PDB entry 9K2D | X-ray diffraction, 1.98 A resolution | chains D and E of the 14 polymer chains in the assembly

# Chain D (and E)
Name: ATP-dependent Clp protease proteolytic subunit
Organism: Staphylococcus aureus subsp. aureus Mu3
Notes: EC 3.4.21.92; chain E of this document is another copy of the same molecule, construct and numbering; everything in this record applies to it too
UniProtKB: A7WZR9 (CLPP_STAA1); residues 1-195 here = UniProt positions 1-195
Chain sequence (201 residues; row label = number of the first residue in the row):
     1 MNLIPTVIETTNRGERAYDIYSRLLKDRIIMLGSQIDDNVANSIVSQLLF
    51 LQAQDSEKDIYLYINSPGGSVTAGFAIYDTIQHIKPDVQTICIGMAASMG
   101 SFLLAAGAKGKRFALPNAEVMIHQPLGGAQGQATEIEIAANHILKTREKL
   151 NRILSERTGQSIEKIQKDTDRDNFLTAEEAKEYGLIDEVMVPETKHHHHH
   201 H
Not modelled in the structure: 1-2, 10-16, 194-201 (chain E: 1-3, 10-14, 196-201)
Construct notes: expression tag (196-201)
Residues lining bound ligands:
  - A1EEK ((6S,9AS)-6-[(2S)-butan-2-yl]-8-[(4-methoxynaphthalen-1-yl)methyl]-4,7-bis(oxidanylidene)-N-[4,4,4-tris(fluoranyl)butyl]-3,6,9,9A-tetrahydro-2H-pyrazino[1,2-a]pyrimidine-1-carboxamide), molecule 1: Arg23, Leu24, Asp27, Ile29, Met31, Tyr61, Tyr63, Ile91, Ile93, Met190
  - A1EEK, molecule 2: Val45, Ser46, Leu49, Phe50, Gln52, Ala53, Thr80, His83
Curated features (UniProtKB/Swiss-Prot):
  - active site: Ser98 (Nucleophile), His123

# Interface between chain D and chain E
Pairs across the interface - 57 pairs, chain D then chain E:
  Tyr18(D) - Ile8(E)  hydrophobic
  Ser22(D) - Pro5(E)
  Ser22(D) - Thr6(E)  hydrogen bond (side chain-backbone)
  Leu25(D) - Pro5(E)  hydrophobic
  Leu25(D) - Val7(E)  hydrophobic
  Asp38(D) - Gly33(E)
  Asp38(D) - Asn65(E)
  Asn39(D) - Tyr21(E)
  Asn42(D) - Tyr21(E)
  Asn42(D) - Met31(E)
  Asn42(D) - Gly33(E)  hydrogen bond (side chain-backbone)
  Asn42(D) - Tyr63(E)  hydrogen bond
  Asn42(D) - Asn65(E)  hydrogen bond
  Ser43(D) - Pro5(E)
  Ser43(D) - Tyr21(E)  hydrogen bond (backbone-side chain)
  Val45(D) - Tyr63(E)  hydrophobic
  Ser46(D) - Ile20(E)
  Ser46(D) - Tyr21(E)
  Ser46(D) - Leu24(E)
  Ser46(D) - Met31(E)
  Gln47(D) - Pro5(E)
  Leu49(D) - Ile29(E)  hydrophobic
  Phe50(D) - Val7(E)  hydrophobic
  Phe50(D) - Ile20(E)  hydrophobic
  Phe50(D) - Arg23(E)
  Gln52(D) - Glu193(E)  hydrogen bond
  Thr72(D) - Gly94(E)
  Thr72(D) - Met95(E)
  Thr72(D) - Glu119(E)
  Phe75(D) - Asn117(E)
  Ala76(D) - Ile93(E)
  Ala76(D) - Gly94(E)
  Tyr78(D) - Asn117(E)
  Asp79(D) - Leu115(E)
  Asp79(D) - Pro116(E)
  Asp79(D) - Asn117(E)  hydrogen bond
  Asp79(D) - Ala118(E)
  Thr80(D) - Ile93(E)
  Gln82(D) - Pro192(E)
  His83(D) - Met190(E)
  His83(D) - Val191(E)  hydrogen bond (side chain-backbone)
  His83(D) - Pro192(E)
  His83(D) - Glu193(E)  salt bridge
  Ile84(D) - Lys195(E)
  Lys85(D) - Glu193(E)
  Lys85(D) - Thr194(E)
  Lys85(D) - Lys195(E)  hydrogen bond (backbone-side chain)
  Asp87(D) - Lys195(E)  salt bridge
  Gln132(D) - Arg171(E)  hydrogen bond
  Thr134(D) - Arg171(E)  hydrogen bond
  Glu135(D) - Arg171(E)  salt bridge
  Ile138(D) - Arg171(E)
  Ile138(D) - Asp172(E)
  His142(D) - Glu119(E)  salt bridge
  His142(D) - Phe174(E)
  Lys149(D) - Asn117(E)  hydrogen bond (side chain-backbone)
  Ile153(D) - Asn117(E)
Other interface residues (no listed pair), chain D (36 interface residues in all): Asp19, Ala41, Pro86, Lys145, Thr146
Other interface residues (no listed pair), chain E (33 interface residues in all): Glu9, Thr176, Glu179

# In short
36 residues of chain D face 33 of chain E across their interface, with 12 hydrogen bonds and 4 salt bridges.
Among the polar pairs are His83(D)-Glu193(E), Asp87(D)-Lys195(E) and Glu135(D)-Arg171(E). Chain D binds
compound A1EEK. From UniProt: active-site residues Ser98(D) and His123(D) on chain D.
Chain D and chain E are both ATP-dependent Clp protease proteolytic subunit (Staphylococcus aureus subsp.
aureus Mu3); the structure, Structure of ClpP from Staphylococcus aureus in complex with ZY39, was determined
by X-ray diffraction (same publication as 9K2A, 9K2B, 9K2C and 9K2K).
